8XVE - chains A and N of the 6 polymer chains in the assembly; structure by electron microscopy, 3.00 A resolution.

[Chain A]
Molecule: Isoform Gnas-2 of Guanine nucleotide-binding protein G(s) subunit alpha isoforms short
Source organism: Homo sapiens
Amino-acid sequence (261 residues; numbered -7 to 384; 131 numbers in that range are skipped by the numbering (no residue carries them; nothing is unmodelled there); the number before each row is that of its first residue; numbers below 1 keep their minus sign (His-7 is residue -7)):
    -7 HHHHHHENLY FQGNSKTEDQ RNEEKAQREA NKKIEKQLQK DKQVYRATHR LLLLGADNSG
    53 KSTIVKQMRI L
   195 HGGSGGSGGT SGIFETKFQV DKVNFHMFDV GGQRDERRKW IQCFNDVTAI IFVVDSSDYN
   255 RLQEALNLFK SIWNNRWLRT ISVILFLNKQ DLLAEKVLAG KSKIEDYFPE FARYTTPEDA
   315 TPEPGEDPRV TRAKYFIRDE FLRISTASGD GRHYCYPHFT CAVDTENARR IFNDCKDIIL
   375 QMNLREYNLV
Not modelled in the structure: -7 to 8, 195-205

[Chain N]
Molecule: Nanobody 35
Source organism: Lama glama
Notes: antibody fragment or engineered binder
Amino-acid sequence (157 residues; each row starts with the number of its first residue; numbers below 1 keep their minus sign (Met-22 is residue -22)):
   -22 MKYLLPTAAA GLLLLAAQPA MAMQVQLQES GGGLVQPGGS LRLSCAASGF TFSNYKMNWV
    38 RQAPGKGLEW VSDISQSGAS ISYTGSVKGR FTISRDNAKN TLYLQMNSLK PEDTAVYYCA
    98 RCPAPFTRDC FDVTSTTYAY RGQGTQVTVS SHHHHHH
Not modelled in the structure: -22 to 0, 127-134
Cystine bridges: Cys22-Cys96, Cys99-Cys107

[Chain A / chain N interface]
Pairs across the interface (24):
  Arg228(A) - Thr113(N)
  Asp229(A) - Thr111(N)
  Asp229(A) - Ser112(N)  hydrogen bond
  Asp229(A) - Thr113(N)  hydrogen bond
  Glu230(A) - Thr111(N)
  Glu230(A) - Thr114(N)
  Glu230(A) - Tyr115(N)
  Arg231(A) - Phe108(N)
  Arg232(A) - Pro100(N)
  Arg232(A) - Phe108(N)
  Arg232(A) - Tyr115(N)
  Asn254(A) - Lys43(N)  hydrogen bond
  Gln257(A) - Trp47(N)
  Gln257(A) - Thr61(N)
  Glu258(A) - Leu45(N)
  Glu258(A) - Val110(N)
  Asn261(A) - Trp47(N)
  Ser265(A) - Asp106(N)
  Ser265(A) - Cys107(N)  hydrogen bond (side chain-backbone)
  Ser265(A) - Phe108(N)
  Asn269(A) - Asp106(N)  hydrogen bond
  Tyr301(A) - Gly62(N)
  Tyr301(A) - Ser63(N)
  Pro303(A) - Gly62(N)
Interface residues without a listed pair, chain A (17 interface residues in all): Leu262, Asn268, Arg270, Asp300
Interface residues without a listed pair, chain N (20 interface residues in all): Glu46, Arg105, Ala116, Tyr117

[Overview]
17 residues of chain A and 20 residues of chain N are in contact; the contacts include 5 hydrogen bonds. Polar
contacts include Asp229(A)-Ser112(N), Asp229(A)-Thr113(N) and Asn254(A)-Lys43(N).
Chain A is Isoform Gnas-2 of Guanine nucleotide-binding protein G(s) subunit alpha isoforms short (Homo
sapiens) and chain N is Nanobody 35 (Lama glama); the structure, Cryo-EM structure of ETBR bound with BQ3020,
was determined by electron microscopy together with 8XVH and 8XVI from the same study.
